9GNR - chains A and C of the 3 polymer chains in the assembly; structure by electron microscopy, 2.92 A resolution.

== Chain A ==
Protein: Urease subunit gamma
From: Sporosarcina pasteurii
Notes: EC 3.5.1.5
UniProtKB: P41022 (URE3_SPOPA); residue numbers follow UniProt; this construct covers 1-100
Amino-acid sequence (100 residues; row label = number of the first residue in the row):
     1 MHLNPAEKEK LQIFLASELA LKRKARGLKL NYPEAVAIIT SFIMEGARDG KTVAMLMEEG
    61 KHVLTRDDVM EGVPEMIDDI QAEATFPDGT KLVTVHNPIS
Construct notes: variant Ala20 (Leu in P41022), Lys22 (Arg in P41022)
Modified residues: Met1 (N-carboxymethionine; CXM)

== Chain C ==
Protein: Urease subunit alpha
From: Sporosarcina pasteurii
Notes: EC 3.5.1.5
UniProtKB: P41020 (URE1_SPOPA); numbering as in UniProt; present here: 1-34, 36-570
Amino-acid sequence (570 residues; row label = number of the first residue in the row):
     1 MKINRQQYAE SYGPTVGDQV RLADTDLWIE VEKDYTTYGD EANFGGGKVL REGMGENGTY
    61 TRTENVLDLL LTNALILDYT GIYKADIGVK DGYIVGIGKG GNPDIMDGVT PNMIVGTATE
   121 VIAAEGKIVT AGGIDTHVHF INPDQVDVAL ANGITTLFGG GTGPAEGSKA TTVTPGPWNI
   181 EKMLKSTEGL PINVGILGKG HGSSIAPIME QIDAGAAGLK IHEDWGATPA SIDRSLTVAD
   241 EADVQVAIHS DTLNEAGFLE DTLRAINGRV IHSFHVEGAG GGHAPDIMAM AGHPNVLPSS
   301 TNPTRPFTVN TIDEHLDMLM VCHHLKQNIP EDVAFADSRI RPETIAAEDI LHDLGIISMM
   361 STDALAMGRA GEMVLRTWQT ADKMKKQRGP LAEEKNGSDN FRAKRYVSKY TINPAIAQGI
   421 AHEVGSIEEG KFADLVLWEP KFFGVKADRV IKGGIIAYAQ IGDPSASIPT PQPVMGRRMY
   481 GTVGDLIHDT NITFMSKSSI QQGVPAKLGL KRRIGTVKNC RNIGKKDMKW NDVTTDIDIN
   541 PETYEVKVDG EVLTCEPVKE LPMAQRYFLF
Construct notes: insertion (35)
Modified residues: Lys220 (lysine nz-carboxylic acid; KCX)
Swiss-Prot annotation at these positions:
  - active site: His323 (Proton donor)
  - binding site (Ni(2+)): His137, His139, Lys220, His249, His275, Asp363
  - binding site (substrate): His139, Ala170, His222, His249, Ala366
  - modified residue: Lys220 (N6-carboxylysine)
Ion coordination: Ni2+ site 1: His137, His139, Lys220, Asp363 (together with diamidophosphate); Ni2+ site 2: Lys220, His249, His275 (together with diamidophosphate)
Small-molecule neighbours: diamidophosphate (2PA): His137, His139, Ala170, Lys220, His222, His249, His275, Gly280, Asp363, Ala366, Met367

== Interface between chain A and chain C ==
Pairs across the interface - 35 pairs, chain A then chain C:
  Ala6(A) - Ser465(C)
  Glu9(A) - Asp463(C)
  Glu9(A) - Pro464(C)
  Glu9(A) - Pro473(C)
  Glu9(A) - Arg477(C)  salt bridge
  Lys10(A) - Asp463(C)
  Ile13(A) - Gln472(C)
  Ile13(A) - Pro473(C)
  Leu19(A) - Leu569(C)  hydrophobic
  Leu19(A) - Phe570(C)  hydrophobic
  Arg23(A) - Leu569(C)  hydrogen bond (side chain-backbone)
  Arg23(A) - Phe570(C)
  Asn31(A) - Gln565(C)  hydrogen bond (side chain-backbone)
  Asn31(A) - Arg566(C)
  Asn31(A) - Phe568(C)  hydrogen bond (side chain-backbone)
  Tyr32(A) - Phe442(C)
  Tyr32(A) - Arg566(C)  hydrogen bond (backbone-backbone)
  Pro33(A) - Arg566(C)
  Pro33(A) - Tyr567(C)
  Pro33(A) - Leu569(C)  hydrophobic
  Glu34(A) - Leu569(C)
  Val36(A) - Gln472(C)
  Thr40(A) - Gln472(C)
  Glu71(A) - Arg566(C)  hydrogen bond (backbone-side chain)
  Gly72(A) - Arg566(C)
  Met76(A) - Lys441(C)  hydrogen bond (backbone-side chain)
  Met76(A) - Tyr567(C)  hydrophobic
  Gln81(A) - Ile468(C)
  Gln81(A) - Thr470(C)  hydrogen bond
  Gln81(A) - Pro471(C)
  Gln81(A) - Gln472(C)  hydrogen bond (backbone-backbone)
  Glu83(A) - Ala466(C)
  Glu83(A) - Ser467(C)  hydrogen bond
  Leu92(A) - Ile468(C)  hydrophobic
  Leu92(A) - Pro471(C)  hydrophobic
Also at the interface, not in a pair above, chain A (22 interface residues in all): Ala16, Met70, Val73, Ala82
Also at the interface, not in a pair above, chain C (20 interface residues in all): Met475

== In short ==
Chain A and chain C form an interface of 22 and 20 residues respectively; the contacts include 9 hydrogen
bonds and 1 salt bridge. Polar pairs include Glu9(A)-Arg477(C), Arg23(A)-Leu569(C) and Asn31(A)-Gln565(C).
Ligands of chain C: diamidophosphate.
Here chain A is Urease subunit gamma and chain C is Urease subunit alpha, both from Sporosarcina pasteurii.
Entry 9GNR (Cryo-EM structure of Sporosarcina pasteurii urease inhibited by NBPTO) was determined by electron
microscopy, deposited together with 9GML.
